PDB entry 2EQB | X-ray diffraction, 2.70 A resolution | chains B and C of the 3 polymer chains in the assembly

Chain B (and C):
Name: Rab guanine nucleotide exchange factor SEC2
Organism: Saccharomyces cerevisiae
Notes: fragment: GEF domain, residues 51-142; chain C of this document is another copy of the same molecule, construct and numbering; everything in this record applies to it too
UniProtKB: P17065 (SEC2_YEAST); residues 51-142 here = UniProt positions 51-142
Sequence (97 residues; numbered 46 to 142; the number before each row is that of its first residue):
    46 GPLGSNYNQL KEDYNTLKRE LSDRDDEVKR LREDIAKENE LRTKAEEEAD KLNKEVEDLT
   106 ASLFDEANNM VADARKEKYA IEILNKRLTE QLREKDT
Not modelled in the structure: 46-49
Differences from the reference sequence: cloning artifact (46-50)
What the authors report for this chain:
  - binding site for phosphate ion: Arg-120, Lys-123
  - mutagenesis - E100A, E102A, L104A, T105A, F109A: decreased catalytic activity with Ras-related protein SEC4 (citing earlier work)
  - conformationally variable residues (helix shift, side-chain flip): Arg-77 to Asp-95, Phe-109
  - self-association interface (contacts with another copy of this molecule); pairs are residue here / residue on that copy: Glu-83/Arg-87 (salt bridge), Arg-87/Arg-87, Phe-109/Leu-104 (hydrophobic contact), Phe-109/Leu-108 (hydrophobic contact), Ala-90, Ala-94

Chain B / chain C interface:
Residue-residue contacts (80; chain B residue first):
  Asn-51(B) / Tyr-52(C)  hydrogen bond
  Tyr-52(B) / Tyr-52(C)  hydrophobic
  Leu-55(B) / Leu-55(C)  hydrophobic
  Tyr-59(B) / Leu-55(C)  hydrophobic
  Tyr-59(B) / Asp-58(C)
  Tyr-59(B) / Tyr-59(C)  hydrophobic
  Tyr-59(B) / Leu-62(C)  hydrophobic
  Leu-62(B) / Tyr-59(C)
  Leu-62(B) / Leu-62(C)  hydrophobic
  Leu-62(B) / Lys-63(C)
  Glu-65(B) / Leu-66(C)
  Leu-66(B) / Glu-65(C)
  Leu-66(B) / Leu-66(C)  hydrophobic
  Arg-69(B) / Leu-66(C)
  Arg-69(B) / Arg-69(C)
  Arg-69(B) / Asp-70(C)  salt bridge
  Asp-70(B) / Arg-69(C)  salt bridge
  Glu-72(B) / Val-73(C)
  Val-73(B) / Arg-69(C)
  Val-73(B) / Glu-72(C)
  Val-73(B) / Val-73(C)  hydrophobic
  Val-73(B) / Leu-76(C)
  Leu-76(B) / Leu-76(C)  hydrophobic
  Leu-76(B) / Arg-77(C)
  Leu-76(B) / Ile-80(C)
  Arg-77(B) / Glu-72(C)  salt bridge
  Arg-77(B) / Leu-76(C)
  Asp-79(B) / Ile-80(C)
  Ile-80(B) / Asp-79(C)
  Ile-80(B) / Ile-80(C)  hydrophobic
  Glu-83(B) / Glu-83(C)
  Glu-83(B) / Asn-84(C)  hydrogen bond
  Glu-83(B) / Arg-87(C)  salt bridge
  Asn-84(B) / Glu-83(C)  hydrogen bond
  Leu-86(B) / Arg-87(C)
  Arg-87(B) / Glu-83(C)  salt bridge
  Arg-87(B) / Leu-86(C)
  Arg-87(B) / Arg-87(C)
  Ala-90(B) / Arg-87(C)
  Ala-90(B) / Ala-90(C)
  Glu-91(B) / Ala-90(C)
  Ala-94(B) / Ala-90(C)
  Ala-94(B) / Glu-93(C)
  Leu-97(B) / Ala-94(C)  hydrophobic
  Leu-97(B) / Leu-97(C)  hydrophobic
  Leu-97(B) / Asn-98(C)
  Asn-98(B) / Leu-97(C)
  Leu-104(B) / Val-101(C)  hydrophobic
  Thr-105(B) / Leu-104(C)
  Leu-108(B) / Thr-105(C)
  Leu-108(B) / Leu-108(C)
  Phe-109(B) / Leu-108(C)  hydrophobic
  Glu-111(B) / Phe-109(C)
  Ala-112(B) / Leu-108(C)  hydrophobic
  Met-115(B) / Ala-112(C)  hydrophobic
  Met-115(B) / Asn-113(C)
  Met-115(B) / Val-116(C)
  Val-116(B) / Ala-112(C)
  Val-116(B) / Met-115(C)  hydrophobic
  Val-116(B) / Val-116(C)  hydrophobic
  Ala-119(B) / Val-116(C)  hydrophobic
  Lys-123(B) / Ala-119(C)
  Lys-123(B) / Glu-122(C)  salt bridge
  Lys-123(B) / Lys-123(C)
  Ile-126(B) / Ile-126(C)  hydrophobic
  Ile-126(B) / Glu-127(C)
  Ile-126(B) / Asn-130(C)
  Leu-129(B) / Asn-130(C)
  Asn-130(B) / Ile-126(C)
  Asn-130(B) / Asn-130(C)  hydrogen bond
  Leu-133(B) / Asn-130(C)
  Leu-133(B) / Leu-133(C)  hydrophobic
  Leu-133(B) / Thr-134(C)
  Thr-134(B) / Leu-133(C)
  Gln-136(B) / Leu-137(C)
  Leu-137(B) / Gln-136(C)
  Leu-137(B) / Leu-137(C)  hydrophobic
  Lys-140(B) / Lys-140(C)  hydrogen bond (side chain-backbone)
  Lys-140(B) / Asp-141(C)
  Asp-141(B) / Lys-140(C)
Interface residues without a listed pair, chain B (50 interface residues in all): Lys-56, Asp-58, Lys-63, Val-101, Arg-120, Glu-122, Glu-127
Interface residues without a listed pair, chain C (49 interface residues in all): Lys-56, Glu-91, Leu-129

Summary:
50 residues of chain B and 49 residues of chain C are in contact; the contacts include 5 hydrogen bonds and 6
salt bridges. Among the polar pairs are Arg-69(B)/Asp-70(C), Arg-77(B)/Glu-72(C) and Glu-83(B)/Arg-87(C). The
paper reports a binding site for phosphate ion at Arg-120(B) and Lys-123(B); E100A, E102A and L104A of chain
B, among others, reduce catalytic activity with Ras-related protein SEC4; 5 substitutions were tested in all.
Chain B and chain C are both Rab guanine nucleotide exchange factor SEC2 (Saccharomyces cerevisiae); the
structure, Crystal structure of the Rab GTPase Sec4p, the Sec2p GEF domain, and phosphate complex, was
determined by X-ray diffraction.
